PDB entry 5V8W | X-ray diffraction, 2.10 A resolution | chains A and B

== Chain A ==
Protein: Integrator complex subunit 9
Organism: Homo sapiens
Notes: fragment: C-terminal domain
Reference sequence: Q9NV88 (INT9_HUMAN); residues 582-658 here = UniProt positions 582-658
Sequence (78 residues; each row starts with the number of its first residue):
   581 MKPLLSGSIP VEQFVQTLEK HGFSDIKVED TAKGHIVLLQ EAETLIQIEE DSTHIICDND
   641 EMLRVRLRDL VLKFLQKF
Unresolved in the structure: 581
Sequence notes: initiating methionine (581)
Swiss-Prot annotation at these positions:
  - mutagenesis: Thr-633 to Ile-635 (Abolished interaction with INTS11), Arg-644 to Arg-648 (Abolished interaction with INTS11), Arg-644 (R644E: Abolished interaction with INTS11)
From the paper describing this entry:
  - mutagenesis - T633P/I635P, R644E/R648E, R644E/R648E/L652A: abolished binding to Integrator complex subunit 11 (chain B)

== Chain B ==
Protein: Integrator complex subunit 11
Organism: Homo sapiens
Notes: EC 3.1.27.-; fragment: C-terminal domain
Reference sequence: Q5TA45 (INT11_HUMAN); residue numbers follow UniProt; this construct covers 491-600
Sequence (114 residues; numbered 487 to 600; the number before each row is that of its first residue):
   487 GSHMRLVSSE QALKELGLAE HQLRFTCRVH LHDTRKEQET ALRVYSHLKS VLKDHCVQHL
   547 PDGSVTVESV LLQAAAPSED PGTKVLLVSW TYQDEELGSF LTSLLKKGLP QAPS
Unresolved in the structure: 487-492, 565, 598-600
Sequence notes: expression tag (487-490)
From the paper describing this entry:
  - mutagenesis - L509A/F511A, L509A/F511A/E581R, R510P/T512P: abolished binding to Integrator complex subunit 9 (chain A)
  - mutagenesis - R510P/T512P: decreased binding to endogenous INT

== Interface between chain A and chain B ==
Pairs across the interface (63; chain A residue first):
  Lys-582(A) / Tyr-578(B)
  Lys-582(A) / Gln-579(B)  hydrogen bond (backbone-side chain)
  Lys-582(A) / Glu-582(B)  salt bridge
  Pro-583(A) / Gln-579(B)
  Leu-584(A) / Ser-495(B)
  Leu-584(A) / Glu-496(B)
  Leu-584(A) / Leu-499(B)  hydrophobic
  Leu-584(A) / Glu-506(B)
  Leu-584(A) / Gln-579(B)
  Leu-585(A) / Glu-506(B)
  Leu-585(A) / His-507(B)  hydrogen bond (backbone-backbone)
  Leu-585(A) / Leu-509(B)  hydrophobic
  Leu-585(A) / Tyr-578(B)  hydrophobic
  Ser-586(A) / Leu-499(B)
  Ser-586(A) / Leu-504(B)
  Ser-586(A) / Ala-505(B)
  Ser-586(A) / His-507(B)
  Gly-587(A) / His-507(B)  hydrogen bond (backbone-side chain)
  Ala-622(A) / Arg-514(B)
  Glu-623(A) / Arg-514(B)  hydrogen bond (backbone-side chain)
  Asp-631(A) / Ala-505(B)
  Asp-631(A) / Glu-506(B)
  Asp-631(A) / His-507(B)
  Asp-631(A) / Gln-508(B)  hydrogen bond (backbone-backbone)
  Ser-632(A) / His-507(B)
  Ser-632(A) / Gln-508(B)
  Thr-633(A) / His-507(B)  hydrogen bond
  Thr-633(A) / Gln-508(B)  hydrogen bond (backbone-backbone)
  Thr-633(A) / Leu-509(B)
  Thr-633(A) / Arg-510(B)  hydrogen bond (backbone-backbone)
  His-634(A) / Arg-510(B)
  His-634(A) / Phe-511(B)
  His-634(A) / Thr-512(B)  hydrogen bond
  Ile-635(A) / Arg-510(B)  hydrogen bond (backbone-backbone)
  Ile-635(A) / Phe-511(B)
  Ile-635(A) / Thr-512(B)  hydrogen bond (backbone-backbone)
  Ile-636(A) / Thr-512(B)
  Ile-636(A) / Arg-514(B)
  Cys-637(A) / Thr-512(B)  hydrogen bond (backbone-backbone)
  Cys-637(A) / Cys-513(B)
  Cys-637(A) / Arg-514(B)  hydrogen bond (backbone-backbone)
  Asp-638(A) / Cys-513(B)
  Asp-638(A) / Arg-514(B)  salt bridge
  Asn-639(A) / Cys-513(B)
  Asn-639(A) / Arg-514(B)
  Asn-639(A) / Val-515(B)
  Asn-639(A) / Thr-588(B)  hydrogen bond (side chain-backbone)
  Asn-639(A) / Lys-592(B)  hydrogen bond (backbone-side chain)
  Glu-641(A) / Ser-585(B)
  Arg-644(A) / Phe-511(B)
  Arg-644(A) / Trp-576(B)
  Arg-644(A) / Glu-581(B)  salt bridge
  Arg-644(A) / Ser-585(B)
  Arg-648(A) / Phe-511(B)
  Arg-648(A) / Glu-581(B)  salt bridge
  Val-651(A) / Leu-509(B)  hydrophobic
  Leu-652(A) / Leu-509(B)  hydrophobic
  Leu-652(A) / Tyr-578(B)
  Leu-655(A) / His-507(B)
  Phe-658(A) / Ser-495(B)  hydrogen bond (backbone-side chain)
  Phe-658(A) / Ala-498(B)
  Phe-658(A) / Leu-502(B)  hydrophobic
  Phe-658(A) / Leu-504(B)  hydrophobic
Also at the interface, not in a pair above, chain A (26 interface residues in all): Leu-625, Glu-629
Also at the interface, not in a pair above, chain B (26 interface residues in all): Ser-575
Interface features reported in the paper:
  - interface residues, chain A: Thr-633(A), Ile-635(A), Arg-644(A), Arg-648(A), Leu-652(A)
  - hot spots on chain A (mutagenesis) - R644E, R644E/R648E: abolished binding to Integrator complex subunit 11 (chain B)
  - interface residues, chain B: Leu-509(B), Arg-510(B), Phe-511(B), Thr-512(B), Glu-581(B)
  - hot spots on chain B (mutagenesis) - L509A/F511A, L509A/F511A/E581R: abolished binding to Integrator complex subunit 9 (chain A)

== In short ==
Chain A and chain B each contribute 26 residues to their interface; the contacts include 16 hydrogen bonds and
4 salt bridges. Polar contacts include Lys-582(A)/Glu-582(B), Asp-638(A)/Arg-514(B) and Arg-644(A)/Glu-581(B).
The paper reports that T633P/I635P, R644E/R648E and R644E/R648E/L652A of chain A, among others, abolish
binding to Integrator complex subunit 11 (chain B); interface residues Thr-633(A), Ile-635(A) and Leu-509(B)
among others; 7 substitutions were tested in all.
Chain A is Integrator complex subunit 9 and chain B is Integrator complex subunit 11, both from Homo sapiens;
the structure, Crystal structure of human Integrator IntS9-IntS11 CTD complex, was determined by X-ray
diffraction.
